Entry 8B8B (X-ray diffraction, 2.15 A resolution); this record covers chains B and C of the 4 polymer chains in the assembly.

Chain B (and C):
Molecule: Munia Bornavirus 1 phosphoprotein
Organism: Munia Bornavirus 1
Notes: chain C of this document is another copy of the same molecule, construct and numbering; everything in this record applies to it too
Chain sequence (112 residues; row label = number of the first residue in the row):
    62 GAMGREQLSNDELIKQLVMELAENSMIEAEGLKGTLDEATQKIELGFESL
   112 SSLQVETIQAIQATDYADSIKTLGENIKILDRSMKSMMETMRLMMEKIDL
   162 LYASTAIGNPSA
Unresolved in the structure: 62-71, 167-173 (chain C: 62-74, 170-173)

How chain B and chain C interact:
Pairs across the interface (74):
  Leu78(B) - Lys76(C)
  Leu82(B) - Leu82(C)  hydrophobic
  Leu82(B) - Ala83(C)  hydrophobic
  Leu82(B) - Ser86(C)
  Glu89(B) - Ala90(C)
  Leu93(B) - Lys94(C)
  Leu93(B) - Leu97(C)
  Thr96(B) - Leu97(C)
  Thr96(B) - Asp98(C)
  Thr96(B) - Thr101(C)
  Lys103(B) - Thr101(C)
  Lys103(B) - Glu105(C)  salt bridge
  Lys103(B) - Phe108(C)
  Ile104(B) - Phe108(C)
  Gly107(B) - Phe108(C)
  Phe108(B) - Phe108(C)
  Leu111(B) - Phe108(C)  hydrophobic
  Leu111(B) - Leu111(C)  hydrophobic
  Leu111(B) - Gln115(C)  hydrogen bond (backbone-side chain)
  Leu114(B) - Ser112(C)
  Leu114(B) - Gln115(C)
  Leu114(B) - Val116(C)  hydrophobic
  Leu114(B) - Ile119(C)
  Gln115(B) - Gln115(C)
  Glu117(B) - Ile119(C)
  Thr118(B) - Ile119(C)
  Thr118(B) - Ile122(C)
  Ala121(B) - Ile122(C)
  Ile122(B) - Ile122(C)  hydrophobic
  Thr125(B) - Ile122(C)
  Thr125(B) - Asp126(C)
  Tyr127(B) - Ile131(C)  hydrophobic
  Ser130(B) - Ala128(C)  hydrogen bond (side chain-backbone)
  Ser130(B) - Ile131(C)
  Ser130(B) - Lys132(C)
  Ile131(B) - Ile131(C)
  Thr133(B) - Lys132(C)
  Leu134(B) - Ile131(C)  hydrophobic
  Leu134(B) - Leu134(C)
  Leu134(B) - Gly135(C)
  Leu134(B) - Ile138(C)  hydrophobic
  Asn137(B) - Gly135(C)
  Asn137(B) - Ile138(C)
  Asn137(B) - Lys139(C)
  Ile138(B) - Ile138(C)
  Ile140(B) - Asp142(C)
  Leu141(B) - Leu141(C)  hydrophobic
  Leu141(B) - Asp142(C)
  Ser144(B) - Asp142(C)  hydrogen bond
  Ser144(B) - Met145(C)
  Ser144(B) - Lys146(C)  hydrogen bond
  Met145(B) - Met145(C)
  Ser147(B) - Met149(C)
  Met148(B) - Met145(C)  hydrophobic
  Met148(B) - Met148(C)  hydrophobic
  Met148(B) - Met149(C)  hydrophobic
  Met148(B) - Met152(C)  hydrophobic
  Thr151(B) - Met149(C)
  Thr151(B) - Met156(C)
  Met152(B) - Met152(C)  hydrophobic
  Leu154(B) - Met156(C)  hydrophobic
  Met155(B) - Met152(C)  hydrophobic
  Met155(B) - Met155(C)  hydrophobic
  Met155(B) - Met156(C)  hydrophobic
  Met155(B) - Ile159(C)  hydrophobic
  Lys158(B) - Met156(C)
  Lys158(B) - Ile159(C)
  Lys158(B) - Asp160(C)  salt bridge
  Leu161(B) - Tyr163(C)  hydrophobic
  Leu162(B) - Leu162(C)  hydrophobic
  Leu162(B) - Tyr163(C)  hydrophobic
  Ser165(B) - Tyr163(C)
  Ser165(B) - Thr166(C)
  Ser165(B) - Ile168(C)
Also at the interface, not in a pair above, chain B (46 interface residues in all): Ile75, Val79, Leu97, Ala100, Ser110, Asp126, Asp129, Ile159
Also at the interface, not in a pair above, chain C (47 interface residues in all): Val79, Met80, Glu91, Leu93, Ile104, Thr118, Arg153

Summary:
The interface between chain B and chain C involves 46 residues on one side and 47 on the other, with 4
hydrogen bonds and 2 salt bridges. Polar pairs include Lys103(B)-Glu105(C), Lys158(B)-Asp160(C) and
Leu111(B)-Gln115(C).
Chain B and chain C are both Munia Bornavirus 1 phosphoprotein (Munia Bornavirus 1); the structure,
Multimerization domain of Munia virus 1 phosphoprotein, was determined by X-ray diffraction (same publication
as 8B8A and 8B8D).
